PDB entry 7SQ1 | electron microscopy, 3.80 A resolution | chains D and F of the 10 polymer chains in the assembly

== Chain D (and F) ==
Protein: Transmembrane protein gp41
Organism: Human immunodeficiency virus 1
Notes: chain F of this document is another copy of the same molecule, construct and numbering; everything in this record applies to it too
UniProtKB: Q2N0S6 (Q2N0S6_9HIV1); residues 512-664 here correspond to UniProt positions 509-661 (UniProt number = residue number - 3)
Chain sequence (153 residues; each row starts with the number of its first residue):
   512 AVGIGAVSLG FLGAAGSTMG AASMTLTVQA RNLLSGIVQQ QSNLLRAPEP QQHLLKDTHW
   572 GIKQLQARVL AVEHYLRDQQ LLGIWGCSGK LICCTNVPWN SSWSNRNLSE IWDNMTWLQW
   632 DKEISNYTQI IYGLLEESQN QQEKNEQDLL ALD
Disordered / not traced: 512-519, 546-569
Disulfides: C598-C604
Covalent attachments: N-acetylglucosamine (NAG) linked to N611, N618, N625, N637
Construct notes: conflict S519 (Phe516 in Q2N0S6), P559 (Ile556 in Q2N0S6), P561 (Ala558 in Q2N0S6), D568 (Leu565 in Q2N0S6), H570 (Val567 in Q2N0S6), H585 (Arg582 in Q2N0S6), C605 (Thr602 in Q2N0S6)

== How chain D and chain F interact ==
Residue-residue contacts (19; chain D residue first):
  I573(D) with I573(F), hydrophobic; L576(F), hydrophobic
  L576(D) with L576(F), hydrophobic
  Q577(D) with Q575(F), hydrogen bond; L576(F)
  V580(D) with R579(F)
  E584(D) with R579(F), salt bridge
  L587(D) with L545(F), hydrophobic; V583(F), hydrophobic
  R588(D) with L545(F), hydrogen bond (side chain-backbone)
  Q591(D) with A541(F), hydrogen bond (side chain-backbone); Y586(F)
  I595(D) with R542(F)
  E647(D) with T538(F); R542(F), salt bridge
  Q652(D) with T538(F), hydrogen bond
  K655(D) with S534(F)
  Q658(D) with K601(F)
  A662(D) with C605(F), hydrophobic
Interface residues without a listed pair, chain D (17 interface residues in all): L581, V583, G594
Interface residues without a listed pair, chain F (19 interface residues in all): M535, G572, V580, L587, G600, I603

== Overview ==
17 residues of chain D face 19 of chain F across their interface; the contacts include 4 hydrogen bonds and 2
salt bridges. Polar pairs include E584(D)-R579(F), E647(D)-R542(F) and Q577(D)-Q575(F). Covalently linked
N-acetylglucosamine: at N611(D), N618(D), N625(D) and N637(D).
Both chains are Transmembrane protein gp41 (Human immunodeficiency virus 1). Entry 7SQ1 (BG505.MD39TS Env
trimer in complex with Fab from antibody C05) was determined by electron microscopy.
